Entry 5J8W (X-ray diffraction, 1.11 A resolution); this record covers chain A.

# Chain A
Molecule: Ferritin, middle subunit
Organism: Lithobates catesbeiana
Notes: EC 1.16.3.1
UniProtKB: P07798 (FRI2_LITCT); residues 0-175 here correspond to UniProt positions 1-176 (UniProt number = residue number + 1)
Amino-acid sequence (176 residues; numbered 0 to 175; the number before each row is that of its first residue; numbering starts at 0):
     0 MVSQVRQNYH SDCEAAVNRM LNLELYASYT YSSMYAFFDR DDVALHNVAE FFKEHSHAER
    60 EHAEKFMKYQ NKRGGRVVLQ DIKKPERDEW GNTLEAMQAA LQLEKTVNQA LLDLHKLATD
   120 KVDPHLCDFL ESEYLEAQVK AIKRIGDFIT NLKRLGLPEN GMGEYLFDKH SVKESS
Not modelled in the structure: 0, 175
Construct notes: engineered mutation Ala-57 (Glu58 in P07798), Ala-136 (Glu137 in P07798), Ala-140 (Asp141 in P07798)
UniProt features mapped onto this chain:
  - binding site (Fe cation): Glu-23, Glu-58, His-61, Glu-103, Gln-137
Bound ions: Mg2+ near Ser-10 (its only coordinating residue here); Fe2+: Glu-23, Glu-58, His-61

# Overview
The Fe2+ site is built by Glu-23, Glu-58 and His-61. Curated annotation (UniProt) lists 5 Fe cation-binding
residues.
Chain A is Ferritin, middle subunit (Lithobates catesbeiana); the structure, One minute iron loaded Rana
Catesbeiana H' ferritin variant E57A/E136A/D140A, was determined by X-ray diffraction (same publication as
5J8S, 5J93, 5J9V and 5JAC).
